PDB entry 8DIR | X-ray diffraction, 2.30 A resolution | chains B and C of the 3 polymer chains in the assembly

# Chain B
Molecule: Ig gamma-1 Fc chain
Organism: Homo sapiens
Notes: fragment: CH2 and CH3 regions, residues 112-330
UniProtKB: P01857 (IGHG1_HUMAN); residues 229-447 here correspond to UniProt positions 112-330 (UniProt number = residue number - 117)
Sequence (219 residues; row label = number of the first residue in the row):
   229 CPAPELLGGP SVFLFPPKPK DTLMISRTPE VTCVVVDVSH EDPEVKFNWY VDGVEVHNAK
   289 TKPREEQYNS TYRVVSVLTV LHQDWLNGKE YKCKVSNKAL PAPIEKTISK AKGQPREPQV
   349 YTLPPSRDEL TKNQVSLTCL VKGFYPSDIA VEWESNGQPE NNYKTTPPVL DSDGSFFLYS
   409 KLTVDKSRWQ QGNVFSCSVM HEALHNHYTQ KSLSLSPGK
Not modelled in the structure: 229-230, 446-447
Disulfides: Cys261-Cys321, Cys367-Cys425
Covalent attachments: glycan linked to Asn297
UniProt features mapped onto this chain:
  - glycosylation: Asn297 (N-linked (GlcNAc...) (complex) asparagine)
What the authors report for this chain:
  - post-translational modification sites: Asn297

# Chain C
Molecule: High affinity immunoglobulin gamma Fc receptor I
Organism: Homo sapiens
UniProtKB: P12314 (FCGR1_HUMAN); numbering as in UniProt (aligned over 21-289)
Sequence (277 residues; each row starts with the number of its first residue):
    19 APKAVIKLQP PWVSVFQEES VTLHCEVPHL PGSSSTQWFL NGTAIQTSTP TYHITSASED
    79 DSGEYRCQRG LSGRSDPIQL EVHRGWLLLQ VSSRVLTEGE PLALRCHAWK DKLVYNVLYY
   139 RNGKAFKFFH WNSNLTILKT NMSHSGTYHC SGMGKRRYTS AGISVTVKEL FPAPVLTASV
   199 TSPLLEGTPV TLSCETKLLL QRPGLQLYFS FYMGSKTLRG RDTSSEYQIL TARREDSGLY
   259 WCEAATEDGN VLKRSPELEL QVLGHQQPTP VHHHHHH
Not modelled in the structure: 281-295
Disulfides: Cys43-Cys85, Cys124-Cys168, Cys212-Cys260
Differences from the reference sequence: expression tag (19-20, 290-295); conflict Lys25 (Thr in P12314), Ser38 (Thr in P12314), Pro46 (Leu in P12314), Ile63 (Thr in P12314), Thr69 (Ser in P12314), His71 (Arg in P12314), Glu77 (Val in P12314), Asp78 (Asn in P12314), Val100 (Ile in P12314), Leu114 (Phe in P12314), Met160 (Ile in P12314), Ser163 (Asn in P12314), Arg174 (His in P12314), Thr195 (Asn in P12314), Thr206 (Asn in P12314), Pro207 (Leu in P12314), Asp240 (Asn in P12314), His283 (Leu in P12314), Gln285 (Leu in P12314)
Bound ions: Na+: Ser51 (shared with 1 residue of chain A)
What the authors report for this chain:
  - binding site for N-acetylglucosamine: Arg174
  - conformationally variable residues (loop rearrangement): Met171 to Tyr176
  - mutagenesis - V132L/Y176V (2-fold): decreased binding to IgG
  - specificity-determining residues: Lys173 to Arg175 (by similarity / conservation)

# Chain B / chain C interface
Residue-residue contacts - 31 pairs, chain B then chain C:
  Glu233(B) - Lys130(C)  salt bridge
  Glu233(B) - Leu131(C)  hydrogen bond (backbone-backbone)
  Leu234(B) - Leu131(C)
  Leu234(B) - Tyr133(C)  hydrophobic
  Leu234(B) - Gly172(C)
  Leu234(B) - Lys173(C)
  Leu235(B) - Trp104(C)
  Leu235(B) - Trp127(C)
  Leu235(B) - Lys130(C)
  Leu235(B) - Leu131(C)  hydrogen bond (backbone-backbone)
  Leu235(B) - Val132(C)  hydrophobic
  Leu235(B) - Gly172(C)
  Leu235(B) - Lys173(C)  hydrogen bond (backbone-backbone)
  Leu235(B) - Tyr176(C)
  Gly236(B) - Trp104(C)
  Gly236(B) - Lys173(C)
  Gly236(B) - Tyr176(C)
  Gly237(B) - Trp104(C)
  Gly237(B) - Tyr176(C)  hydrogen bond (backbone-side chain)
  Ser239(B) - Arg174(C)
  Asp265(B) - Arg174(C)  salt bridge
  Ala327(B) - Trp104(C)
  Ala327(B) - Trp127(C)
  Leu328(B) - Trp104(C)  hydrophobic
  Leu328(B) - Trp127(C)
  Pro329(B) - Arg102(C)  hydrogen bond (backbone-side chain)
  Pro329(B) - Gly103(C)
  Pro329(B) - Trp104(C)
  Pro329(B) - Trp127(C)
  Ala330(B) - Arg102(C)
  Pro331(B) - Arg102(C)
Other interface residues (no listed pair), chain B (14 interface residues in all): Pro232, Lys326
Other interface residues (no listed pair), chain C (16 interface residues in all): Leu105, Ala126, Asp129, Met171
The authors on this interface:
  - specific contacts: Asp265(B)-Arg174(C) (salt bridge), Pro329(B)-Trp104(C), Trp104(C)-Leu235(B) (hydrophobic contact), Leu105(C)-Leu235(B) (hydrophobic contact), Trp127(C)-Pro329(B), Lys130(C)-Leu235(B) (hydrophobic contact), Val132(C)-Leu235(B) (hydrophobic contact), Tyr176(C)-Leu235(B) (hydrophobic contact)
  - interface residues, chain B: Leu235(B)
  - hot spots on chain B (mutagenesis) - D265R (100-fold): decreased binding to wildtype FcgammaRI
  - interface residues, chain C: Arg102(C), Trp127(C)

# Summary
The interface between chain B and chain C involves 14 residues on one side and 16 on the other, with 5
hydrogen bonds and 2 salt bridges. Among the polar pairs are Glu233(B)-Lys130(C), Asp265(B)-Arg174(C) and
Gly237(B)-Tyr176(C). The authors report a salt bridge between Asp265(B) and Arg174(C); contacts between
Pro329(B) and Trp104(C) and Trp127(C) and Pro329(B); hydrophobic contacts between Trp104(C) and Leu235(B),
Leu105(C) and Leu235(B) and Lys130(C) and Leu235(B) among others. The paper reports a binding site for
N-acetylglucosamine at Arg174(C); V132L/Y176V of chain C reduce binding to IgG.
Chain B is Ig gamma-1 Fc chain and chain C is High affinity immunoglobulin gamma Fc receptor I, both from Homo
sapiens; the structure, The complex structure between human IgG1 Fc and its high affinity receptor FcgRI H174R
variant, was determined by X-ray diffraction together with 8DIN and 8DJ7 from the same study.
